PDB entry 4NNW | X-ray diffraction, 2.60 A resolution | chains E and F of the 28 polymer chains in the assembly

# Chain E
Protein: Proteasome subunit alpha type-6
Source organism: Saccharomyces cerevisiae S288c
UniProtKB: P40302 (PSA6_YEAST); residues 0-233 here correspond to UniProt positions 1-234 (UniProt number = residue number + 1)
Chain sequence (234 residues; each row starts with the number of its first residue; numbering starts at 0):
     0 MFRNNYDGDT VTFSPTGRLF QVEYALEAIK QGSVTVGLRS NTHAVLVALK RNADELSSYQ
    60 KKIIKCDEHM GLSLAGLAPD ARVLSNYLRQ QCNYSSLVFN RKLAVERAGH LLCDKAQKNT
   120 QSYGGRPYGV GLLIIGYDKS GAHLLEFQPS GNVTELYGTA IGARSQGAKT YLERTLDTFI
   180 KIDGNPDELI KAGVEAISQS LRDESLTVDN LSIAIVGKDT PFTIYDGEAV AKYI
Not modelled in the structure: 0-2
Curated features (UniProtKB/Swiss-Prot):
  - modified residue: Ser13 (Phosphoserine)
  - cross-link: Lys190 (Glycyl lysine isopeptide (Lys-Gly) (interchain with G-Cter in ubiquitin))

# Chain F
Protein: Probable proteasome subunit alpha type-7
Source organism: Saccharomyces cerevisiae S288c
UniProtKB: P21242 (PSA7_YEAST); residues -3 to 284 here correspond to UniProt positions 1-288 (UniProt number = residue number + 4)
Chain sequence (288 residues; each row starts with the number of its first residue; numbers below 1 keep their minus sign (Met-3 is residue -3)):
    -3 MTSIGTGYDL SNSVFSPDGR NFQVEYAVKA VENGTTSIGI KCNDGVVFAV EKLITSKLLV
    57 PQKNVKIQVV DRHIGCVYSG LIPDGRHLVN RGREEAASFK KLYKTPIPIP AFADRLGQYV
   117 QAHTLYNSVR PFGVSTIFGG VDKNGAHLYM LEPSGSYWGY KGAATGKGRQ SAKAELEKLV
   177 DHHPEGLSAR EAVKQAAKII YLAHEDNKEK DFELEISWCS LSETNGLHKF VKGDLLQEAI
   237 DFAQKEINGD DDEDEDDSDN VMSSDDENAP VATNANATTD QEGDIHLE
Not modelled in the structure: -3 to 1, 245-284
Curated features (UniProtKB/Swiss-Prot):
  - modified residue: Thr-2 (N-acetylthreonine)

# How chain E and chain F interact
Contacting residue pairs - 62 pairs, chain E then chain F:
  Asn4(E) with Leu6(F)
  Tyr5(E) with Asp5(F), hydrogen bond; Leu6(F), hydrophobic
  Thr9(E) with Arg126(F)
  Val10(E) with Gln19(F); Ser124(F); Val125(F); Arg126(F)
  Thr11(E) with Leu6(F); Gln19(F)
  Phe12(E) with Gln19(F); Tyr22(F); Ala23(F), hydrophobic; Arg126(F); Pro127(F)
  Ser13(E) with Tyr22(F)
  Pro14(E) with Tyr22(F), hydrophobic; Lys25(F)
  Thr15(E) with Lys25(F)
  Gly16(E) with Tyr22(F); Ala26(F)
  Leu18(E) with Leu77(F), hydrophobic; Arg126(F)
  His109(E) with Arg82(F)
  Cys112(E) with Arg82(F)
  Asp113(E) with Arg82(F), salt bridge; Asn86(F)
  Gln116(E) with Pro79(F); Asp80(F); His83(F), hydrogen bond
  Thr119(E) with Arg126(F), hydrogen bond (backbone-side chain)
  Gln120(E) with His119(F); Val125(F); Arg126(F), hydrogen bond (backbone-backbone); Phe128(F)
  Ser121(E) with Ser124(F)
  Tyr122(E) with Ser124(F), hydrogen bond (backbone-backbone)
  Ser149(E) with Pro79(F)
  Gly150(E) with Pro79(F)
  Asn151(E) with Ile78(F); Pro79(F)
  Thr153(E) with Leu55(F); Asn60(F)
  Glu154(E) with Leu55(F); Val56(F), hydrogen bond (backbone-backbone); Lys59(F); Asn60(F), hydrogen bond (backbone-side chain)
  Leu155(E) with Leu54(F); Leu55(F), hydrophobic; Val56(F)
  Tyr156(E) with Lys53(F); Leu54(F), hydrogen bond (backbone-backbone); Leu55(F); Val56(F); Pro57(F)
  Gly157(E) with Leu54(F)
  Lys168(E) with Leu54(F)
  Leu171(E) with Leu54(F)
  Glu172(E) with Ser52(F), hydrogen bond; Lys53(F); Leu54(F)
  Leu175(E) with Lys53(F)
Other interface residues (no listed pair), chain E (38 interface residues in all): Arg38, Glu105, Ser139, His142, Val152, Asp176, Phe178
Other interface residues (no listed pair), chain F (30 interface residues in all): Asn123, Gly129

# In short
38 residues of chain E and 30 residues of chain F are in contact, with 9 hydrogen bonds and 1 salt bridge.
Polar contacts include Asp113(E)-Arg82(F), Tyr5(E)-Asp5(F) and Gln116(E)-His83(F).
Here chain E is Proteasome subunit alpha type-6 and chain F is Probable proteasome subunit alpha type-7, both
from Saccharomyces cerevisiae S288c. Entry 4NNW (yCP in complex with Z-Leu-Leu-Leu-ketoaldehyde) was
determined by X-ray diffraction, deposited together with 4NNN, 4NO1, 4NO6, 4NO8 and 4NO9.
